3O1V - chains A and C of the 3 polymer chains in the assembly; structure by X-ray diffraction, 1.90 A resolution.

== Chain A ==
Molecule: Alpha-ketoglutarate-dependent dioxygenase AlkB
Organism: Escherichia coli
Notes: EC 1.14.11.-; fragment: N-terminus 11 amino acid truncated AlkB to 216)
UniProtKB: P05050 (ALKB_ECOLI); residues 12-216 here = UniProt positions 12-216
Chain sequence (206 residues; numbered 11 to 216; the number before each row is that of its first residue):
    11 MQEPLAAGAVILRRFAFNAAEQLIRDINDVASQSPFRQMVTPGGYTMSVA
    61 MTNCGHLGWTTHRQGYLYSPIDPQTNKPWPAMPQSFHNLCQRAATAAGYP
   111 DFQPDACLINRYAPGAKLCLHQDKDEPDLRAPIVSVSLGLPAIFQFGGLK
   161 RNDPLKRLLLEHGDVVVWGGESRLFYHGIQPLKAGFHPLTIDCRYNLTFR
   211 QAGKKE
Disordered / not traced: 11-13, 216
Differences from the reference sequence: expression tag (11); engineered mutation Cys-129 (Ser in P05050)
Metal / ion sites: Fe ion: His-131, Asp-133, His-187 (together with succinic acid)
Small-molecule neighbours: succinic acid (SIN): Asn-120, Tyr-122, Leu-128, His-131, Asp-133, Ser-145, Phe-154, Leu-170, Trp-178, His-187, Ile-189, Arg-204, Asn-206, Thr-208
Swiss-Prot annotation at these positions:
  - binding site (substrate): Trp-69, Tyr-76 to Tyr-78, Asp-135, Arg-161
  - binding site (2-oxoglutarate): Asn-120 to Tyr-122, Arg-204 to Arg-210
  - binding site (Fe cation): His-131, Asp-133, His-187
  - mutagenesis: Thr-51 (T51A: Slightly reduced activity towards single-stranded DNA containing 1-methyladenine. Reduces affinity for undamaged DNA), Trp-69 (W69A: Abolishes activity towards single-stranded DNA containing 1-methyladenine), Tyr-76 (Y76A: Reduces affinity for damaged DNA and activity towards single-stranded DNA containing 1-methyladenine), Asp-135 (D135A: Abolishes activity towards single-stranded DNA containing 1-methyladenine. Alters substrate specificity, so that the enzyme gains activity towards single-stranded DNA containing 1-methylguanine), Arg-161 (R161A: No effect on enzyme activity. Decreases affinity for damaged DNA)
What the authors report for this chain:
  - mutagenesis - D135A, D135N, D135S: decreased catalytic activity on 1-meA

== Chain C ==
Molecule: 13-nt DNA strand
Sequence (13 nucleotides; each row starts with the number of its first residue):
     1 AACGGTATTACCT

== Interface between chain A and chain C ==
Contacting residue pairs (7; chain A residue first):
  Arg-161(A) with DG4(C), base contact; DG5(C), hydrogen bond to the base; DT6(C), hydrogen bond to the base
  Asn-162(A) with DG4(C), sugar contact; DG5(C), phosphate contact
  Arg-167(A) with DA2(C), sugar contact; DC3(C), salt bridge to the phosphate
Also at the interface, not in a pair above, chain A (4 interface residues in all): Gln-190

== In short ==
4 residues of chain A face 5 of chain C across their interface, with 2 hydrogen bonds and 1 salt bridge. Polar
pairs include Arg-161(A)/DG5(C), Arg-161(A)/DT6(C) and Arg-167(A)/DC3(C). Ligands of chain A: succinic acid.
The paper reports that D135A, D135N and D135S of chain A reduce catalytic activity on 1-meA.
Here chain A is Alpha-ketoglutarate-dependent dioxygenase AlkB (Escherichia coli) and chain C is a 13-nt DNA
strand. Entry 3O1V (Iron-Catalyzed Oxidation Intermediates Captured in A DNA Repair Dioxygenase) was
determined by X-ray diffraction (same publication as 3O1M, 3O1P, 3O1R, 3O1S, 3O1T and 3O1U).
